Entry 6FMP (X-ray diffraction, 2.92 A resolution); this record covers chains A and B of the 3 polymer chains in the assembly.

[Chain A (and B)]
Protein: Kelch-like ECH-associated protein 1
Organism: Homo sapiens
Notes: chain B of this document is another copy of the same molecule, construct and numbering; everything in this record applies to it too
UniProt: Q14145 (KEAP1_HUMAN); residue numbers follow UniProt; this construct covers 321-609
Amino-acid sequence (414 residues; each row starts with the number of its first residue):
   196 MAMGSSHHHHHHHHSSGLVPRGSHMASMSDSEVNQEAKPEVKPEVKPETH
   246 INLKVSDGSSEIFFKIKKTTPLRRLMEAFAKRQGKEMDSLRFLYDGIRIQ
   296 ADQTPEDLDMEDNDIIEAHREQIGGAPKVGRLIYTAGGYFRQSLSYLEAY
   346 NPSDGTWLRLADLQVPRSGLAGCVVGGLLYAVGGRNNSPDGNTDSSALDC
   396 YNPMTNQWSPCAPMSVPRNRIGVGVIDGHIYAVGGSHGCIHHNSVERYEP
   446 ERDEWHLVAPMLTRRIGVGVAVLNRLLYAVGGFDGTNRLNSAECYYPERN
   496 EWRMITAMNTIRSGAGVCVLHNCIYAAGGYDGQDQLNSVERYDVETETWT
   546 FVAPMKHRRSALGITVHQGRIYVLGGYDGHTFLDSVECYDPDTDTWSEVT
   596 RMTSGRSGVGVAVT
Disordered / not traced: 196-324
Sequence notes: initiating methionine (196); expression tag (197-320)
UniProt features mapped onto this chain:
  - site: C434 (Sensor for electrophilic agents)
  - modified residue: C434 (S-cGMP-cysteine)

[Interface between chain A and chain B]
Pairs across the interface - 19 pairs, chain A then chain B:
  R336(A) with R336(B)
  P384(A) with Y572(B), hydrogen bond (backbone-side chain)
  R415(A) with P384(B), hydrogen bond (side chain-backbone); D385(B); G386(B)
  C434(A) with C434(B), hydrogen bond
  R483(A) with D385(B); G386(B); N387(B), hydrogen bond (side chain-backbone); T388(B)
  Y525(A) with S383(B), hydrogen bond; D385(B); G386(B)
  Q530(A) with D385(B), hydrogen bond
  S555(A) with D385(B), hydrogen bond
  Y572(A) with Q337(B), hydrogen bond; P384(B); D385(B)
  F577(A) with P384(B), hydrophobic
Also at the interface, not in a pair above, chain A (12 interface residues in all): I435, F478
Also at the interface, not in a pair above, chain B (12 interface residues in all): G433, G574

[Overview]
Chain A and chain B each contribute 12 residues to their interface, with 8 hydrogen bonds. Polar contacts
include P384(A)-Y572(B), R415(A)-P384(B) and C434(A)-C434(B).
Chain A and chain B are both Kelch-like ECH-associated protein 1 (Homo sapiens); the structure, Keap1 -
peptide complex, was determined by X-ray diffraction, deposited together with 6FMQ.
